Entry 5I2G (X-ray diffraction, 2.35 A resolution); this record covers chain A.

== Chain A ==
Protein: Diol dehydratase
From: Roseburia inulinivorans
Reference sequence: Q1A666 (Q1A666_9FIRM); numbering as in UniProt (aligned over 1-843)
Sequence (843 residues; numbered 1 to 843; the number before each row is that of its first residue):
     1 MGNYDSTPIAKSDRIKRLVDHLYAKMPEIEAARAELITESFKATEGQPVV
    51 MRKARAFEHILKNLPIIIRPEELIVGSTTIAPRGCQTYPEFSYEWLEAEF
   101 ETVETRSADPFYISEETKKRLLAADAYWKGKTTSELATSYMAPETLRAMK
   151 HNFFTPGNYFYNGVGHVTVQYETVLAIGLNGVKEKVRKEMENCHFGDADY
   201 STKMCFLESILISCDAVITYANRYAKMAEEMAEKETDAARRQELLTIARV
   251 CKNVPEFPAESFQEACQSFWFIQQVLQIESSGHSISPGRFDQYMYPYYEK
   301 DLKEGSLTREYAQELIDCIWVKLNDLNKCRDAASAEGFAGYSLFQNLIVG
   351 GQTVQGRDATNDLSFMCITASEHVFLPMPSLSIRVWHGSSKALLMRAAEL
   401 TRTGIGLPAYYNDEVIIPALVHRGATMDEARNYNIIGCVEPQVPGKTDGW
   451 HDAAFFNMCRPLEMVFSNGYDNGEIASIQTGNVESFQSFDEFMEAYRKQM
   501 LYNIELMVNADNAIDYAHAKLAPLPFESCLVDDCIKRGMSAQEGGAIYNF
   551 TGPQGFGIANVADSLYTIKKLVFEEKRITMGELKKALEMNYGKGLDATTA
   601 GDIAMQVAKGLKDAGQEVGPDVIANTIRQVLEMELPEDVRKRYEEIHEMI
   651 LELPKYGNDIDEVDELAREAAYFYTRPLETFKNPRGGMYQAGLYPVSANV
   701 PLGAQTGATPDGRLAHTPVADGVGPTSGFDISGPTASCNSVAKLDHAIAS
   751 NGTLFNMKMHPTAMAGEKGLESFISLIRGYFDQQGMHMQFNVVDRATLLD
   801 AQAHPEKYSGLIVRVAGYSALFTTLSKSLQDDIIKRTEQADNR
Disordered / not traced: 1-2, 595-635, 840-843
Ligand contacts: s-1,2-propanediol (PGO): N158, H166, H283, S284, F338, F344, I436, G437, C438, E440, D452, Y694, V696
What the authors report for this chain:
  - specificity-determining residues: F344, V696
  - binding site for s-1,2-propanediol: C438
  - catalytic residues: C438 (proposed by the authors, not directly observed)
  - mutagenesis - F344Y/V696S: increased catalytic activity on glycerol

== Overview ==
Chain A binds s-1,2-propanediol. From the paper: the catalytic residue C438; F344Y/V696S increase catalytic
activity on glycerol.
Chain A is Diol dehydratase (Roseburia inulinivorans); the structure, 1,2-propanediol Dehydration in Roseburia
inulinivorans; Structural Basis for Substrate and Enantiomer Selectivity, was determined by X-ray diffraction
(same publication as 5I2A).
